Entry 7CRR (electron microscopy, 3.48 A resolution); this record covers chains C and K of the 11 polymer chains in the assembly.

Chain C:
Molecule: Histone H2A
From: Xenopus laevis
UniProtKB: Q6AZJ8 (Q6AZJ8_XENLA); residues 1-129 here correspond to UniProt positions 2-130 (UniProt number = residue number + 1)
Amino-acid sequence (129 residues; numbered 1 to 129; the number before each row is that of its first residue):
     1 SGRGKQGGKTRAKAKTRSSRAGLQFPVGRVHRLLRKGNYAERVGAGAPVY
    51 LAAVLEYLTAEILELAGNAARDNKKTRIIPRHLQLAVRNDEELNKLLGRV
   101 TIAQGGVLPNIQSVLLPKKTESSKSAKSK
Disordered / not traced: 1-9, 119-129
What the authors report for this chain:
  - post-translational modification sites: Lys119

Chain K:
Molecule: 187-nt DNA strand
Sequence (187 nucleotides; numbered 1 to 187; the number before each row is that of its first residue):
     1 ATCGCGACACCGGCACTGGAACAGGATGTATATATCTGACACGTGCCTGG
    51 AGACTAGGGAGTAATCCCCTTGGCGGTTAAAACGCGGGGGACAGCGCGTA
   101 CGTGCGTTTAAGCGGTGCTAGAGCTGTCTACGACCAATTGAGCGGCCTCG
   151 GCACCGGGATTCTCCAGGGGATCGGGCATCACCCGAT
Disordered / not traced: 1-9, 178-187

Interface between chain C and chain K:
Pairs across the interface (11; chain C residue first):
  Thr10(C) with DG52(K), sugar contact
  Ala12(C) with DA53(K), phosphate contact
  Lys15(C) with DA51(K), phosphate contact; DG52(K), phosphate contact
  Thr16(C) with DA51(K), phosphate contact
  Arg17(C) with DA51(K), salt bridge to the phosphate
  Arg20(C) with DG52(K), salt bridge to the phosphate
  Gly28(C) with DG50(K), phosphate contact
  Arg32(C) with DG50(K), salt bridge to the phosphate
  Arg42(C) with DG59(K), sugar contact
  Arg77(C) with DC40(K), sugar contact
Interface residues without a listed pair, chain C (14 interface residues in all): Arg11, Lys13, Ala14, Arg29
Interface residues without a listed pair, chain K (7 interface residues in all): DG49

Overview:
14 residues of chain C face 7 of chain K across their interface, with 3 salt bridges. Polar pairs include
Arg17(C)-DA51(K), Arg20(C)-DG52(K) and Arg32(C)-DG50(K). From the paper: a modification site at Lys119(C).
Chain C is Histone H2A (Xenopus laevis) and chain K is a 187-nt DNA strand; the structure, Native NSD3 bound
to 187-bp nucleosome, was determined by electron microscopy together with 7CRO, 7CRP and 7CRQ from the same
study.
